PDB entry 7RE1 | electron microscopy, 2.91 A resolution | chains A and E of the 8 polymer chains in the assembly

[Chain A]
Protein: RNA-directed RNA polymerase
From: Severe acute respiratory syndrome coronavirus 2
Notes: EC 2.7.7.48
Reference sequence: P0DTD1 (R1AB_SARS2); residues 1-932 here correspond to UniProt positions 4393-5324 (UniProt number = residue number + 4392)
Sequence (932 residues; numbered 1 to 932; the number before each row is that of its first residue):
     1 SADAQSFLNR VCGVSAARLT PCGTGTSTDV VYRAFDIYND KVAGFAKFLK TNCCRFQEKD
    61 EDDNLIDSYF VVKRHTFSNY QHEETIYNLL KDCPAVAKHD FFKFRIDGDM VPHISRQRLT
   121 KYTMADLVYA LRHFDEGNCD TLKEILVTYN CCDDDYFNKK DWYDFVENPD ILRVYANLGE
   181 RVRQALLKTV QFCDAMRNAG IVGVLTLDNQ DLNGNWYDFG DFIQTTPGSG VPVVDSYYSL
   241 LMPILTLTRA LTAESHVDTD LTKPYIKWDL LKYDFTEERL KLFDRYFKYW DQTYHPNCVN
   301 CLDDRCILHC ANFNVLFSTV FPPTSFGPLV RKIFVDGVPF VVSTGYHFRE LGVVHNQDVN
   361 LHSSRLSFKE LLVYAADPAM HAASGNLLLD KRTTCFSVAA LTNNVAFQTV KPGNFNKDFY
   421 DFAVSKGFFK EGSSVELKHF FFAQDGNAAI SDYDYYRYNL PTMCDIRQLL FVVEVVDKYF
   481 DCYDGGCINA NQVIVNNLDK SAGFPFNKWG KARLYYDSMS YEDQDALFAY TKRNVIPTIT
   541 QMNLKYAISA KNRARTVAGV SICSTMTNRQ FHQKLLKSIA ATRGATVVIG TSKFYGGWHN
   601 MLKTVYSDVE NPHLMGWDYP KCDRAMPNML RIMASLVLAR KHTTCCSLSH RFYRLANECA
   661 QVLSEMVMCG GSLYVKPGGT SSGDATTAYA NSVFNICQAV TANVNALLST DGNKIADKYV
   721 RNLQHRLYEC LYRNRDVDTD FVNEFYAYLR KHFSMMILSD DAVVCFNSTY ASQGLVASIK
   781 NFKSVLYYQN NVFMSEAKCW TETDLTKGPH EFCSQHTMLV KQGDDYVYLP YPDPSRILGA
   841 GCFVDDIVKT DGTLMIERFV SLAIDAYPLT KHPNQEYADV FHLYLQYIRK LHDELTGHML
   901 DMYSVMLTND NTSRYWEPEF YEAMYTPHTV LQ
Unresolved in the structure: 1-2, 930-932
Metal / ion sites: Mg2+: Asn209, Asp218 (together with ADP); Zn2+ site 1: His295, Cys301, Cys306, Cys310; Zn2+ site 2: Cys487, His642, Cys645, Cys646
Residues lining bound ligands:
  - chapso (1N7), molecule 1: Arg197, Gly230, Val231, Lys288, Tyr289, Trp290, Asp291
  - chapso (1N7), molecule 2: Val202, Gly203, Val204, Asp221, Ile223, Val233
  - chapso (1N7), molecule 3: Tyr903, Ser904, Val905
  - ADP: Phe35, Lys50, Asn52, Cys53, Lys73, Arg74, His75, Asn79, Glu83, Arg116, Asp208, Asn209, Tyr217, Asp218, Gly220
Curated features (UniProtKB/Swiss-Prot):
  - region: Lys545 to Arg555 (Interaction with RMP Remdesivir), Thr582 to Pro620 (RdRp Palm N-ter)
  - active site: Ser759, Asp760, Asp761
  - binding site (Mn(2+)): Asn209, Asp218
  - binding site (Zn(2+)): His295, Cys301, Cys306, Cys310, Cys487, His642, Cys645, Cys646
  - site: Gln932 (Cleavage)

[Chain E]
Protein: Helicase
From: Severe acute respiratory syndrome coronavirus 2
Notes: EC 3.6.4.12, 3.6.4.13
Reference sequence: P0DTD1 (R1AB_SARS2); residues 1-601 here correspond to UniProt positions 5325-5925 (UniProt number = residue number + 5324)
Sequence (605 residues; each row starts with the number of its first residue; numbers below 1 keep their minus sign (Gly-3 is residue -3)):
    -3 GPHMAVGACV LCNSQTSLRC GACIRRPFLC CKCCYDHVIS TSHKLVLSVN PYVCNAPGCD
    57 VTDVTQLYLG GMSYYCKSHK PPISFPLCAN GQVFGLYKNT CVGSDNVTDF NAIATCDWTN
   117 AGDYILANTC TERLKLFAAE TLKATEETFK LSYGIATVRE VLSDRELHLS WEVGKPRPPL
   177 NRNYVFTGYR VTKNSKVQIG EYTFEKGDYG DAVVYRGTTT YKLNVGDYFV LTSHTVMPLS
   237 APTLVPQEHY VRITGLYPTL NISDEFSSNV ANYQKVGMQK YSTLQGPPGT GKSHFAIGLA
   297 LYYPSARIVY TACSHAAVDA LCEKALKYLP IDKCSRIIPA RARVECFDKF KVNSTLEQYV
   357 FCTVNALPET TADIVVFDEI SMATNYDLSV VNARLRAKHY VYIGDPAQLP APRTLLTKGT
   417 LEPEYFNSVC RLMKTIGPDM FLGTCRRCPA EIVDTVSALV YDNKLKAHKD KSAQCFKMFY
   477 KGVITHDVSS AINRPQIGVV REFLTRNPAW RKAVFISPYN SQNAVASKIL GLPTQTVDSS
   537 QGSEYDYVIF TQTTETAHSC NVNRFNVAIT RAKVGILCIM SDRDLYDKLQ FTSLEIPRRN
   597 VATLQ
Unresolved in the structure: -3 to 0, 591-601
Construct notes: expression tag (-3 to 0)
Metal / ion sites: Zn2+ site 1: Cys5, Cys8, Cys26, Cys29; Zn2+ site 2: Cys16, Cys19, His33, His39; Zn2+ site 3: Cys50, Cys55, Cys72, His75; Mg2+: Ser289 (together with ADP)
Residues lining bound ligands:
  - chapso (1N7): Val45, Asn46, Leu65, Met68, Tyr70, Phe81, Phe90, Leu92, Lys94
  - ADP (adenosine-5'-diphosphate): Glu261, Pro283, Pro284, Gly285, Thr286, Gly287, Lys288, Ser289, His290, Lys320, Arg442, Arg443, Gly538, Glu540, Lys569
  - aluminium fluoride (AF3): Pro284, Gly285, Lys288, Ser289, Glu375, Gln404, Arg443, Gln537, Gly538, Arg567
Curated features (UniProtKB/Swiss-Prot):
  - binding site (Zn(2+)): Cys5, Cys8, Cys16, Cys19, Cys26, Cys29, His33, His39, Cys50, Cys55, Cys72, His75
  - binding site (a ribonucleoside 5'-triphosphate): Gly282 to Ser289
  - site: Gln601 (Cleavage)

[How chain A and chain E interact]
Pairs across the interface (8; chain A residue first):
  Leu900(A) - Asn95(E)
  Asp901(A) - Tyr93(E)
  Asp901(A) - Lys94(E)
  Asp901(A) - Asn95(E)
  Met902(A) - Leu92(E)
  Met902(A) - Tyr93(E)  hydrogen bond (backbone-backbone)
  Tyr903(A) - Leu92(E)  hydrophobic
  Ser904(A) - Lys94(E)

[In short]
Chain A and chain E form an interface of 5 and 4 residues respectively; the contacts include 1 hydrogen bond.
The hydrogen-bonded pair Met902(A)-Tyr93(E) is a backbone contact. One chapso molecule is bound between chain
A and chain E.
Chain A is RNA-directed RNA polymerase and chain E is Helicase, both from Severe acute respiratory syndrome
coronavirus 2; the structure, SARS-CoV-2 replication-transcription complex bound to nsp13 helicase -
nsp13(2)-RTC (composite), was determined by electron microscopy together with 7RDX, 7RDY, 7RDZ, 7RE0, 7RE2 and
7RE3 from the same study.
